7T4J - chains A and B; structure by X-ray diffraction, 2.20 A resolution.

# Chain A (and B)
Molecule: Epidermal growth factor receptor
Organism: Homo sapiens
Notes: EC 2.7.10.1; chain B of this document is another copy of the same molecule, construct and numbering; everything in this record applies to it too
UniProtKB: P00533 (EGFR_HUMAN); the construct has insertions or renumbered stretches relative to UniProt, so the offset changes along the chain: 696-772 = UniProt 696-772; 776-1025 = UniProt 773-1022
Sequence (331 residues; row label = number of the first residue in the row):
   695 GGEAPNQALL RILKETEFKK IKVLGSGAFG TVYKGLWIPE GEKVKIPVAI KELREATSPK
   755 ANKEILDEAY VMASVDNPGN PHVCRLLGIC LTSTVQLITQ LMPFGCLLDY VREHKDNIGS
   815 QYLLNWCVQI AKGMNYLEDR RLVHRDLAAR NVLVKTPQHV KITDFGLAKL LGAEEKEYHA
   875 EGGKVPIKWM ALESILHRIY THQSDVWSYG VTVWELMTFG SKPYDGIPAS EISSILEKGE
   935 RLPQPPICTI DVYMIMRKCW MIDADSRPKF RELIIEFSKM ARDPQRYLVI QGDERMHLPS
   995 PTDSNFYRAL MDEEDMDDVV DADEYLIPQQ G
Unresolved in the structure: 695-700, 748-755, 988-1025 (chain B: 695-700, 735-738, 749-753, 988-1025)
Sequence notes: expression tag (695); insertion (773-775); engineered mutation Arg-951 (Val948 in P00533)
Swiss-Prot annotation at these positions:
  - active site: Asp-840 (Proton acceptor)
  - binding site (ATP): Leu-718 to Val-726, Lys-745, Thr-793, Gln-794, Asp-858
  - site: Tyr-1019 (Important for interaction with PIK3C2B)
  - modified residue: Lys-745 (N6-(2-hydroxyisobutyryl)lysine), Tyr-872 (Phosphotyrosine), Ser-994 (Phosphoserine), Ser-998 (Phosphoserine), Tyr-1001 (Phosphotyrosine), Tyr-1019 (Phosphotyrosine)
  - cross-link (Glycyl lysine isopeptide (Lys-Gly)): Lys-716 (interchain with G-Cter in ubiquitin), Lys-737 (interchain with G-Cter in ubiquitin), Lys-754 (interchain with G-Cter in ubiquitin), Lys-757 (interchain with G-Cter in ubiquitin), Lys-870 (interchain with G-Cter in ubiquitin), Lys-932 (interchain with G-Cter in ubiquitin), Lys-963 (interchain with G-Cter in ubiquitin), Lys-973 (interchain with G-Cter in ubiquitin)
Glycans and other covalent adducts: Mobocertinib, bound form (R28) linked to Cys-800
Small-molecule neighbours: Mobocertinib, bound form (R28; propan-2-yl 2-[[4-[2-(dimethylamino)ethyl-methyl-amino]-2-methoxy-5-(propanoylamino)phenyl]amino]-4-(1-methylindol-3-yl)pyrimidine-5-carboxylate): Leu-718, Gly-719, Phe-723, Val-726, Ala-743, Ile-744, Lys-745, Glu-762, Cys-778, Leu-791, Thr-793, Gln-794, Leu-795, Met-796, Pro-797, Gly-799, Asp-803, Glu-807, Arg-844, Leu-847, Thr-857, Asp-858

# Interface between chain A and chain B
Contacting residue pairs (4):
  Val-717(A) with His-891(B)
  Asp-803(A) with Arg-892(B), salt bridge
  Arg-806(A) with Glu-875(B)
  Lys-916(A) with Glu-875(B), salt bridge
Also at the interface, not in a pair above, chain A (6 interface residues in all): Leu-718, Glu-807

# In short
The interface between chain A and chain B involves 6 residues on one side and 3 on the other, with 2 salt
bridges. Polar pairs include Asp-803(A)/Arg-892(B) and Lys-916(A)/Glu-875(B). Mobocertinib, bound form is
covalently linked to Cys-800(A).
Chain A and chain B are both Epidermal growth factor receptor (Homo sapiens); the structure, Crystal Structure
of EGFR_D770_N771insNPG/V948R in complex with TAK-788, was determined by X-ray diffraction, deposited together
with 7T4I.
